PDB entry 3MDT | X-ray diffraction, 2.30 A resolution | chain A

Chain A:
Name: Cholesterol 24-hydroxylase
From: Homo sapiens
Notes: EC 1.14.13.98
Reference sequence: Q9Y6A2 (CP46A_HUMAN); numbering as in UniProt (aligned over 51-500)
Sequence (456 residues; row label = number of the first residue in the row):
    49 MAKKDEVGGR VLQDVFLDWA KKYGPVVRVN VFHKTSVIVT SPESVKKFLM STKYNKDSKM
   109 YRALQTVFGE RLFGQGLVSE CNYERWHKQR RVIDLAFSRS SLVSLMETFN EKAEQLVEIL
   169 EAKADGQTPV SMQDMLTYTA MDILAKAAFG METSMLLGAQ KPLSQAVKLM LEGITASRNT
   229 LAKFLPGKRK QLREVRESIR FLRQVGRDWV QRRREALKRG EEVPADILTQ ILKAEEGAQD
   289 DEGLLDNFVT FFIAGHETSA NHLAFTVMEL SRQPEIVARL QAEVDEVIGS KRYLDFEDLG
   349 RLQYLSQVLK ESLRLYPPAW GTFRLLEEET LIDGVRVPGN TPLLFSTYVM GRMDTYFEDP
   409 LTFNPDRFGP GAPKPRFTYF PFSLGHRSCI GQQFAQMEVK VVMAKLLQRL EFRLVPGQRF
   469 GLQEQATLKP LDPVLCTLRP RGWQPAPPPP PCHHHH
Not modelled in the structure: 49-58, 229-235, 490-504
Sequence notes: expression tag (49-50, 501-504)
Bound ions: heme Fe: Cys-437 (together with Voriconazole)
Residues lining bound ligands:
  - heme (HEM): Lys-104, Tyr-109, Leu-125, Val-126, Trp-134, Arg-138, Phe-145, Ile-275, Thr-298, Phe-299, Ala-302, Gly-303, Thr-306, Ser-307, His-310, Leu-361, Pro-366, Ala-367, Gly-369, Thr-370, Arg-372, Pro-429, Phe-430, Ser-431, Arg-435, Ser-436, Cys-437, Ile-438, Gly-439, Phe-442, Ala-443, Glu-446
  - Voriconazole (VOR): Tyr-109, Leu-112, Phe-121, Val-126, Ser-127, Leu-219, Ile-222, Ile-301, Ala-302, Thr-306, Ala-367, Cys-437, Ala-474, Thr-475
UniProt features mapped onto this chain:
  - binding site (heme): Cys-437
What the authors report for this chain:
  - binding site for Voriconazole: Tyr-109, Leu-112, Phe-121, Val-126, Ser-127, Leu-219, Ile-222, Ala-302, Thr-306, Ala-367, Ala-474, Thr-475
  - mutagenesis - T306A: decreased binding to Voriconazole

Overview:
Ligands of chain A: heme and Voriconazole. From UniProt: heme-binding residue Cys-437. The paper reports a
binding site for Voriconazole at Tyr-109, Leu-112 and Phe-121 among others; T306A reduces binding to
Voriconazole.
Chain A is Cholesterol 24-hydroxylase (Homo sapiens); the structure, Voriconazole complex of Cytochrome P450
46A1, was determined by X-ray diffraction, deposited together with 3MDM, 3MDR and 3MDV.
